3LM1 - chains A and E of the 8 polymer chains in the assembly; structure by X-ray diffraction, 2.10 A resolution.

== Chain A (and E) ==
Protein: Agglutinin alpha chain
Source organism: Maclura pomifera
Notes: chain E of this document is another copy of the same molecule, construct and numbering; everything in this record applies to it too
Reference sequence: P18674 (LECA_MACPO); residues 1-133 here = UniProt positions 1-133
Sequence (133 residues; numbered 1 to 133; the number before each row is that of its first residue):
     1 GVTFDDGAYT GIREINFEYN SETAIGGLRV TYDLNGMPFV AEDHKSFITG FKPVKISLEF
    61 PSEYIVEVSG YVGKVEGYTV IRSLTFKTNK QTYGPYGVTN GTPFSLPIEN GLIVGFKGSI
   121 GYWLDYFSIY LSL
Ligand contacts: p-nitrophenyl-GalNAc (LEC; 4-nitrophenyl 2-acetamido-2-deoxy-beta-D-glucopyranoside): Gly1, Phe47, Glu76, Tyr78, Val80, Gly121, Tyr122, Trp123, Asp125
Curated features (UniProtKB/Swiss-Prot):
  - natural variant: Thr31 (T31V: In minor forms), Lys52 (K52T: In minor forms), Glu59 (E59D: In minor forms), Val72 (V72I: In minor forms), Ile81 (I81V: In minor forms), Asn110 (N110Q: In minor forms), Leu112 (L112G: In minor forms)
Reported in the primary citation:
  - binding site for p-nitrophenyl-GalNAc: Gly1, Glu76, Tyr122, Trp123, Asp125

== Chain A / chain E interface ==
Pairs across the interface - 11 pairs, chain A then chain E:
  Asp6(A) with Asn35(E)
  Gly7(A) with Asn35(E)
  Ala8(A) with Asn35(E), hydrogen bond (backbone-side chain)
  Tyr9(A) with Asn35(E)
  Leu34(A) with Leu34(E), hydrophobic; Phe39(E), hydrophobic
  Asn35(A) with Asp6(E); Gly7(E); Ala8(E), hydrogen bond (side chain-backbone); Tyr9(E)
  Phe39(A) with Leu34(E), hydrophobic

== Overview ==
The chain A/chain E interface involves 7 residues from each chain; the contacts include 2 hydrogen bonds. Its
one hydrogen-bonded contact is Ala8(A)-Asn35(E). Chain A binds p-nitrophenyl-GalNAc. The paper reports a
binding site for p-nitrophenyl-GalNAc at Gly1(A), Glu76(A) and Tyr122(A) among others.
Chain A and chain E are both Agglutinin alpha chain (Maclura pomifera); the structure, Crystal Structure
Analysis of Maclura pomifera agglutinin complex with p-nitrophenyl-GalNAc, was determined by X-ray diffraction
(same publication as 3LLY and 3LLZ).
